PDB entry 5W5F | electron microscopy, 3.40 A resolution | chains A and E of the 18 polymer chains in the assembly

== Chain A (and E) ==
Name: Tail tube protein gp19
Source organism: Enterobacteria phage T4 sensu lato
Notes: chain E of this document is another copy of the same molecule, construct and numbering; everything in this record applies to it too
UniProtKB: P13333 (TUBE_BPT4); residues 1-163 here = UniProt positions 1-163
Sequence (163 residues; row label = number of the first residue in the row):
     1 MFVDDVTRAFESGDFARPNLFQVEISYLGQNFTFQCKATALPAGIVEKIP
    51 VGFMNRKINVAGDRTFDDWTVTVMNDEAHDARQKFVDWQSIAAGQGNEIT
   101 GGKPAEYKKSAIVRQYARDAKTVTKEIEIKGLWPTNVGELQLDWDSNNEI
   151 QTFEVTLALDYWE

== Interface between chain A and chain E ==
Contacting residue pairs (7):
  S12(A) - K103(E)
  G13(A) - P104(E)
  D14(A) - P104(E)
  R118(A) - A92(E)
  R118(A) - G101(E)  hydrogen bond (backbone-backbone)
  R118(A) - G102(E)
  A120(A) - I99(E)  hydrophobic
Also at the interface, not in a pair above, chain A (6 interface residues in all): D119
Also at the interface, not in a pair above, chain E (8 interface residues in all): A93, T100

== Overview ==
6 residues of chain A and 8 residues of chain E are in contact, with 1 hydrogen bond. Its one hydrogen bond,
R118(A)-G101(E), is backbone to backbone.
Both chains are Tail tube protein gp19 (Enterobacteria phage T4 sensu lato). Entry 5W5F (Cryo-EM structure of
the T4 tail tube) was determined by electron microscopy.
